4P6I - chains A and D of the 6 polymer chains in the assembly; structure by X-ray diffraction, 2.30 A resolution.

== Chain A ==
Protein: CRISPR-associated endoribonuclease Cas2
From: Escherichia coli
Notes: EC 3.1.-.-
UniProtKB: P45956 (CAS2_ECOLI); residue numbers follow UniProt; this construct covers 1-94
Amino-acid sequence (103 residues; each row starts with the number of its first residue):
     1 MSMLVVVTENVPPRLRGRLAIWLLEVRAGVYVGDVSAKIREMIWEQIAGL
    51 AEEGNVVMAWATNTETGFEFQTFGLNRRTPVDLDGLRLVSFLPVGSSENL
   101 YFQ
Disordered / not traced: 102-103
Construct notes: expression tag (95-103)
What the authors report for this chain:
  - catalytic residues: Glu9 (citing earlier work)
  - mutagenesis - E9A: unchanged binding to CRISPR-associated endonuclease Cas1 (chain D)
  - mutagenesis - E9A, E65R: unchanged binding to CRISPR DNA

== Chain D ==
Protein: CRISPR-associated endonuclease Cas1
From: Escherichia coli
Notes: EC 3.1.-.-
UniProtKB: Q46896 (CAS1_ECOLI); numbering as in UniProt (aligned over 1-305)
Amino-acid sequence (305 residues; row label = number of the first residue in the row):
     1 MTWLPLNPIPLKDRVSMIFLQYGQIDVIDGAFVLIDKTGIRTHIPVGSVA
    51 CIMLEPGTRVSHAAVRLAAQVGTLLVWVGEAGVRVYASGQPGGARSDKLL
   101 YQAKLALDEDLRLKVVRKMFELRFGEPAPARRSVEQLRGIEGSRVRATYA
   151 LLAKQYGVTWNGRRYDPKDWEKGDTINQCISAATSCLYGVTEAAILAAGY
   201 APAIGFVHTGKPLSFVYDIADIIKFDTVVPKAFEIARRNPGEPDREVRLA
   251 CRDIFRSSKTLAKLIPLIEDVLAAGEIQPPAPPEDAQPVAIPLPVSLGDA
   301 GHRSS
Disordered / not traced: 1-3, 167-173, 299-305
What the authors report for this chain:
  - mutagenesis - R252E: unchanged stability
  - mutagenesis - R252E: decreased binding to CRISPR DNA

== Chain A / chain D interface ==
Pairs across the interface (50):
  Gly17(A) with Gly30(D)
  Arg18(A) with Leu4(D), hydrogen bond (side chain-backbone); Pro5(D); Leu6(D)
  Ala20(A) with Gly30(D); His43(D), hydrogen bond (backbone-side chain); Pro45(D)
  Ile21(A) with Leu6(D), hydrophobic; Pro45(D); Val46(D), hydrogen bond (backbone-backbone); Gly47(D), hydrogen bond (backbone-backbone); Ser48(D); Val71(D), hydrophobic
  Trp22(A) with Leu6(D), hydrophobic; Asn7(D); Ile9(D); Pro45(D); Gly47(D); Ser48(D), hydrogen bond (backbone-side chain)
  Leu23(A) with His43(D); Pro45(D)
  Leu24(A) with His43(D); Pro45(D)
  Glu25(A) with His43(D), hydrogen bond (backbone-side chain)
  Ser36(A) with Asp13(D)
  Lys38(A) with Gln287(D), hydrogen bond
  Ile39(A) with Asp13(D)
  Arg40(A) with Ile291(D)
  Glu41(A) with Ala290(D)
  Met42(A) with Ile9(D), hydrophobic; Pro288(D), hydrophobic
  Trp44(A) with Ile291(D), hydrophobic; Pro292(D)
  Glu45(A) with Leu4(D); Pro288(D)
  Gln46(A) with Leu4(D)
  Leu50(A) with Leu4(D), hydrophobic
  Trp60(A) with Ile291(D), hydrophobic
  Gln71(A) with Ile291(D); Pro292(D), hydrogen bond (side chain-backbone); Leu293(D)
  Pro80(A) with Pro294(D); Val295(D), hydrogen bond (backbone-backbone)
  Val81(A) with Val295(D); Gly298(D)
  Asp82(A) with Val295(D), hydrogen bond (backbone-backbone); Leu297(D); Gly298(D), hydrogen bond (backbone-backbone)
  Leu83(A) with Gly298(D)
  Arg87(A) with Pro294(D)
Other interface residues (no listed pair), chain A (28 interface residues in all): Met1, Met58, Glu69
Other interface residues (no listed pair), chain D (28 interface residues in all): Lys12, Ala31, Leu67, Val289, Ser296
From the paper, about this interface:
  - pairs named by the authors: Trp44(A)-Ile291(D) (hydrophobic contact), Trp60(A)-Ile291(D) (hydrophobic contact)
  - interface residues, chain A: Arg18(A)
  - hot spots on chain A (mutagenesis) - E65R: unchanged binding to CRISPR-associated endonuclease Cas1 (chain D)

== Overview ==
Chain A and chain D each contribute 28 residues to their interface; the contacts include 11 hydrogen bonds.
Polar pairs include Arg18(A)-Leu4(D), Ala20(A)-His43(D) and Trp22(A)-Ser48(D). The authors report hydrophobic
contacts between Trp44(A) and Ile291(D) and Trp60(A) and Ile291(D). From the paper: the catalytic residue
Glu9(A); R252E of chain D reduces binding to CRISPR DNA; 3 substitutions were tested in all.
Chain A is CRISPR-associated endoribonuclease Cas2 and chain D is CRISPR-associated endonuclease Cas1, both
from Escherichia coli; the structure, Crystal structure of the Cas1-Cas2 complex from Escherichia coli, was
determined by X-ray diffraction.
